Entry 3HYE (X-ray diffraction, 2.50 A resolution); this record covers chains C and D of the 28 polymer chains in the assembly.

Chain C:
Molecule: Proteasome component PRE6
Source organism: Saccharomyces cerevisiae
Notes: EC 3.4.25.1
UniProt: P40303 (PSA7_YEAST); the construct lacks a stretch of the UniProt sequence and is renumbered around it, so the offset changes along the chain: 7-62 = UniProt 3-58; 63-143 = UniProt 60-140; 145-180 = UniProt 144-179; 182-203 = UniProt 184-205; 1 more segments
Chain sequence (241 residues; numbered 7 to 243 plus 7 insertion-coded residues; 3 numbers in that range are skipped by the numbering (no residue carries them; nothing is unmodelled there); the number before each row is that of its first residue; a row labelled like 18A-18D holds insertion residues (18A, then the next letters in order)):
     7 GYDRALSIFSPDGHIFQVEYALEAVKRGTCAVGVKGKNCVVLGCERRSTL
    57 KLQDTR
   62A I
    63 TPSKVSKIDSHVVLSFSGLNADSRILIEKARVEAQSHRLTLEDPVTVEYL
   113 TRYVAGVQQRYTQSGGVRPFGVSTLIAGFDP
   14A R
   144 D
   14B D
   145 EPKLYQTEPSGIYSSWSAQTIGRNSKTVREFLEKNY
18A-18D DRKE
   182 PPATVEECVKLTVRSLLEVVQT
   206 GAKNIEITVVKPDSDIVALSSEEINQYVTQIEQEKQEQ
Swiss-Prot annotation at these positions:
  - modified residue: Thr63 (Phosphothreonine)

Chain D:
Molecule: Proteasome component PUP2
Source organism: Saccharomyces cerevisiae
Notes: EC 3.4.25.1
UniProt: P32379 (PSA5_YEAST); the construct lacks a stretch of the UniProt sequence and is renumbered around it, so the offset changes along the chain: 9-123 = UniProt 9-123; 125-144 = UniProt 131-150; 145-180 = UniProt 152-187; 184-202 = UniProt 191-209; 3 more segments
Chain sequence (242 residues; numbered 9 to 244 plus 13 insertion-coded residues; 7 numbers in that range are skipped by the numbering (no residue carries them; nothing is unmodelled there); the number before each row is that of its first residue; a row labelled like 12A-12G holds insertion residues (12A, then the next letters in order)):
     9 DRGVSTFSPEGRLFQVEYSLEAIKLGSTAIGIATKEGVVLGVEKRATSPL
    59 LESDSIEKIVEIDRHIGCAMSGLTADARSMIEHARTAAVTHNLYYDEDIN
   109 VESLTQSVCDLALRF
12A-12G GEGASGE
   125 ERLMSRPFGVALLIAGHDAD
   14A D
   145 GYQLFHAEPSGTFYRYNAKAIGSGSEGAQAELLNEW
18C-18E HSS
   184 LTLKEAELLVLKILKQVME
   205 EKLDE
20A-20B NN
   210 AQLSCITKQDGFKIYDNEKTAELI
   235 KELKEKEAAE

How chain C and chain D interact:
Contacting residue pairs (62):
  Asp9(C) with Glu12B(D)
  Arg10(C) with Glu12B(D)
  Ala11(C) with Val12(D), hydrophobic; Glu12B(D), hydrogen bond (backbone-side chain); Ser129(D)
  Ser13(C) with Ser129(D); Arg130(D)
  Ile14(C) with Val12(D), hydrophobic; Gln23(D)
  Phe15(C) with Gln23(D); Tyr26(D); Ser27(D); Ala30(D), hydrophobic; Leu81(D), hydrophobic; Arg130(D); Pro131(D); Gly133(D)
  Ser16(C) with Tyr26(D)
  Pro17(C) with Tyr26(D), hydrophobic; Glu29(D)
  Asp18(C) with Glu29(D)
  Arg18B(C) with Pro57(D), hydrogen bond (side chain-backbone); Leu58(D), hydrogen bond (side chain-backbone); Leu59(D), hydrogen bond (side chain-backbone); Glu60(D)
  Gly19(C) with Tyr26(D); Glu29(D); Ala30(D)
  His20(C) with Leu33(D)
  Ile21(C) with Leu81(D), hydrophobic; Arg130(D)
  Lys41(C) with Glu60(D), salt bridge
  Gln121(C) with Ala83(D); Asp84(D)
  Thr124(C) with Arg130(D), hydrogen bond (backbone-side chain)
  Gln125(C) with Met128(D); Ser129(D), hydrogen bond (backbone-backbone); Arg130(D); Pro131(D); Phe132(D)
  Ser126(C) with Ser129(D), hydrogen bond (backbone-side chain)
  Gly127(C) with Ser129(D)
  Ser154(C) with Ala83(D)
  Gly155(C) with Ala83(D)
  Ile156(C) with Thr82(D); Ala83(D)
  Ser158(C) with Leu59(D); Ser63(D)
  Ser159(C) with Leu59(D); Glu60(D), hydrogen bond (backbone-backbone); Ser63(D), hydrogen bond (backbone-side chain)
  Trp160(C) with Ser56(D); Leu58(D); Leu59(D); Glu60(D)
  Ser161(C) with Leu58(D), hydrogen bond (backbone-backbone); Glu60(D)
  Ala162(C) with Leu58(D)
  Leu176(C) with Leu58(D), hydrophobic
  Glu177(C) with Ser56(D), hydrogen bond; Pro57(D); Leu58(D)
Other interface residues (no listed pair), chain C (31 interface residues in all): Arg173, Tyr180
Other interface residues (no listed pair), chain D (26 interface residues in all): Asp9, Thr55

In short:
The interface between chain C and chain D involves 31 residues on one side and 26 on the other, with 11
hydrogen bonds and 1 salt bridge. Polar pairs include Lys41(C)-Glu60(D), Ala11(C)-Glu12B(D) and
Arg18B(C)-Pro57(D).
Chain C is Proteasome component PRE6 and chain D is Proteasome component PUP2, both from Saccharomyces
cerevisiae; the structure, Crystal structure of 20S proteasome in complex with hydroxylated salinosporamide,
was determined by X-ray diffraction (same publication as 3GPT and 3GPW).
